5T5M - chains B and D of the 6 polymer chains in the assembly; structure by X-ray diffraction, 2.50 A resolution.

== Chain B ==
Name: Tungsten formylmethanofuran dehydrogenase subunit fwdB
Organism: Methanothermobacter wolfeii
Notes: EC 1.2.99.5
Amino-acid sequence (432 residues; each row starts with the number of its first residue):
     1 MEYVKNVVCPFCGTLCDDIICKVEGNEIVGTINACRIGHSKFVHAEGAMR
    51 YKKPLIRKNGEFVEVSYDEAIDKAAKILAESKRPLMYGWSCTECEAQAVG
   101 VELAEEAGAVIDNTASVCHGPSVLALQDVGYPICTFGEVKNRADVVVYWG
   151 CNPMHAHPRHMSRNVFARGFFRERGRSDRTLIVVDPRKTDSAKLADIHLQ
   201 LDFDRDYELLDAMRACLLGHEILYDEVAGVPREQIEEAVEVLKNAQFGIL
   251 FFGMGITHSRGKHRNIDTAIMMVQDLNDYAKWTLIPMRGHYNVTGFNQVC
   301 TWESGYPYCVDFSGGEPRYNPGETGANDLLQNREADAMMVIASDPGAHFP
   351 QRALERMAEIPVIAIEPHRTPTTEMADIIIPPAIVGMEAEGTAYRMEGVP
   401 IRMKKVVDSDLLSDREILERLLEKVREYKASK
Disordered / not traced: 430-432
Bound ions: 4Fe-4S cluster Fe: C9, C12, C16, C35; K+: S40, V43 (shared with E18(D) of chain D); tungsten ion: C118 (together with hydrosulfuric acid, molybdopterin guanosine dinucleotide); Mg2+ site 1: E138 (shared with 1 residue of chain A); Mg2+ site 2: G305 (shared with 2 residues of chain A)
Small-molecule neighbours:
  - hydrosulfuric acid (H2S): T114, C118, G289, H290, V293
  - molybdopterin guanosine dinucleotide (MGD; 2-amino-5,6-dimercapto-7-methyl-3,7,8a,9-tetrahydro-8-oxa-1,3,9,10-tetraaza-anthracen-4-one guanosine dinucleotide), molecule 1: F11, C12, I37, C118, W149, G150, C151, N152, H155, A156, H157, V184, D185, P186, R187, T189, L201, F203, D204, D206, G253, M254, G255, S259, G289, H290
  - molybdopterin guanosine dinucleotide (MGD), molecule 2: K41, C91, T92, T114, V117, C118, M254, H258, H290, Y291, I341, A342, S343, D344, P345, H348, I365, E366, P367, H368, T370, P382, A383, I384, V385, D414
  - 4Fe-4S cluster (SF4): C9, F11, C12, T14, L15, C16, I19, A34, C35, G38, P158, R159

== Chain D ==
Name: Tungsten formylmethanofuran dehydrogenase subunit fwdD
Organism: Methanothermobacter wolfeii
Notes: EC 1.2.99.5
Amino-acid sequence (130 residues; row label = number of the first residue in the row):
     1 MRVILNTGRTIWQGQAIESGKDLKMYVDAAAIIQMNPEMMKQLGIAEGDN
    51 VKVISEYGDVVVKAVEAKEPLPEGMVYIPMGPWANRVIRPYTDSTATPSF
   101 KNIPVEIIPTDEEVLDMPTLMKVYGKVGQI
Disordered / not traced: 127-130
Bound ions: K+: E18 (shared with S40(B), V43(B) of chain B)
Small-molecule neighbours:
  - molybdopterin guanosine dinucleotide (MGD; 2-amino-5,6-dimercapto-7-methyl-3,7,8a,9-tetrahydro-8-oxa-1,3,9,10-tetraaza-anthracen-4-one guanosine dinucleotide), molecule 1: N6, T7, G8, R9, T10, I11, Q13, G14, I17, Y77, M80, K101, N102
  - molybdopterin guanosine dinucleotide (MGD), molecule 2: T7, G8, R9, I17, E18, K21, M80, A84, N85, I88, F100, K101

== Interface between chain B and chain D ==
Residue-residue contacts (111):
  F11(B) with E18(D)
  R36(B) with I11(D); W12(D); Q15(D), hydrogen bond
  I37(B) with I11(D), hydrophobic; G14(D)
  S40(B) with Q15(D); E18(D)
  K41(B) with E18(D)
  A45(B) with S19(D)
  G47(B) with L23(D)
  A48(B) with S19(D); D22(D); L23(D)
  M49(B) with D22(D), hydrogen bond (backbone-side chain)
  R57(B) with K126(D)
  S116(B) with A96(D); T97(D), hydrogen bond (backbone-side chain)
  V117(B) with P98(D); F100(D), hydrophobic
  P121(B) with T97(D)
  L124(B) with T95(D)
  N152(B) with E69(D), hydrogen bond
  H155(B) with T10(D); I11(D), hydrogen bond (side chain-backbone); E69(D), salt bridge
  P158(B) with I11(D), hydrophobic
  P186(B) with P72(D)
  R187(B) with N6(D); E69(D), salt bridge; P70(D); L71(D); Y77(D)
  K188(B) with E69(D); P70(D), hydrogen bond (backbone-backbone)
  T189(B) with E69(D)
  D190(B) with E69(D), hydrogen bond (backbone-side chain)
  K193(B) with K68(D), hydrogen bond (side chain-backbone)
  F203(B) with I4(D), hydrophobic; M75(D), hydrophobic; N102(D)
  D204(B) with N102(D), hydrogen bond
  M254(B) with R9(D); K101(D)
  H258(B) with T97(D); S99(D); F100(D); K101(D), hydrogen bond
  K262(B) with Y91(D), hydrogen bond (side chain-backbone); T92(D), hydrogen bond (side chain-backbone); D93(D), salt bridge; T95(D); T97(D), hydrogen bond (side chain-backbone); P98(D); S99(D), hydrogen bond
  H263(B) with T95(D)
  P321(B) with S94(D); T95(D)
  G322(B) with S94(D); T95(D); A96(D)
  G325(B) with A96(D)
  N327(B) with A96(D); P98(D)
  D328(B) with T92(D), hydrogen bond; A96(D)
  Q331(B) with P90(D), hydrogen bond (side chain-backbone); Y91(D)
  D344(B) with K21(D), salt bridge
  G346(B) with M121(D)
  A347(B) with G81(D); P82(D); N85(D), hydrogen bond (backbone-side chain)
  H348(B) with M80(D); N85(D); F100(D)
  F349(B) with N85(D)
  P350(B) with N85(D); I88(D), hydrophobic; P90(D), hydrophobic; P98(D)
  Q351(B) with Y57(D), hydrogen bond (side chain-backbone); N85(D), hydrogen bond (backbone-backbone); R86(D), hydrogen bond (side chain-backbone); V87(D); I88(D), hydrogen bond (side chain-backbone); P90(D); Y124(D)
  R352(B) with P90(D); Y91(D)
  L354(B) with M121(D), hydrophobic; Y124(D), hydrophobic
  M357(B) with K126(D), hydrogen bond (backbone-side chain)
  A358(B) with Y124(D); K126(D)
  I360(B) with K126(D), hydrogen bond (backbone-side chain)
  V362(B) with K126(D)
  R369(B) with K21(D); D22(D); P118(D)
  T370(B) with K21(D); M117(D)
  P371(B) with K21(D); M117(D), hydrophobic; M121(D), hydrophobic
  E374(B) with M117(D); P118(D)
  M375(B) with M121(D), hydrophobic; Y124(D), hydrophobic; K126(D), hydrogen bond (backbone-side chain)
  D377(B) with K126(D), salt bridge
Other interface residues (no listed pair), chain B (63 interface residues in all): E46, M154, A156, G255, T257, S259, Y308, C309, E355
Other interface residues (no listed pair), chain D (52 interface residues in all): I17, G20, Y26, Q34, R89, G125

== Summary ==
The interface between chain B and chain D involves 63 residues on one side and 52 on the other, with 24
hydrogen bonds and 5 salt bridges. Polar pairs include H155(B)-E69(D), R187(B)-E69(D) and K262(B)-D93(D).
Molybdopterin guanosine dinucleotide is bound between chain B and chain D.
Chain B is Tungsten formylmethanofuran dehydrogenase subunit fwdB and chain D is Tungsten formylmethanofuran
dehydrogenase subunit fwdD, both from Methanothermobacter wolfeii; the structure, Tungsten-containing
formylmethanofuran dehydrogenase from methanothermobacter wolfeii, trigonal form at 2.5 A, was determined by
X-ray diffraction together with 5T5I and 5T61 from the same study.
